PDB entry 6PPV | X-ray diffraction, 2.05 A resolution | chains A and D of the 8 polymer chains in the assembly

[Chain A]
Name: U6 snRNA-associated Sm-like protein LSm1
Source organism: Schizosaccharomyces pombe (strain 972 / ATCC 24843)
Reference sequence: P87173 (LSM1_SCHPO); numbering as in UniProt (aligned over 1-84)
Amino-acid sequence (86 residues; row label = number of the first residue in the row; numbers below 1 keep their minus sign (Gly-1 is residue -1)):
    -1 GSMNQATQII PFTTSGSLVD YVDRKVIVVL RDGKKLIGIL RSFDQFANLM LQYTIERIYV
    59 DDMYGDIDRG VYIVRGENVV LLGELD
Disordered / not traced: -1 to 14, 84
Sequence notes: expression tag (-1 to 0)

[Chain D]
Name: Probable U6 snRNA-associated Sm-like protein LSm4
Source organism: Schizosaccharomyces pombe (strain 972 / ATCC 24843)
Reference sequence: O14352 (LSM4_SCHPO); residue numbers follow UniProt; this construct covers 1-121
Amino-acid sequence (129 residues; numbered 1 to 129; the number before each row is that of its first residue):
     1 MLPLTLLNAT QGRPILVELK NGETFNGHLE NCDNYMNLTL REVIRTMPDG DKFFRLPECY
    61 IRGNNIKYLR IQDEVLSQVA KQQAQQRENR GSRFRGRGQR GRGNYGHTAP NRRGRGRGGH
   121 MWSHPQFEK
Disordered / not traced: 83-129
Sequence notes: expression tag (122-129)

[How chain A and chain D interact]
Contacting residue pairs - 40 pairs, chain A then chain D:
  Leu28(A) - Tyr68(D)  hydrophobic
  Arg29(A) - Lys20(D)
  Asp30(A) - Lys67(D)  salt bridge
  Lys32(A) - Glu18(D)  salt bridge
  Lys32(A) - Tyr68(D)
  Ser40(A) - Met1(D)  hydrogen bond (side chain-backbone)
  Ser40(A) - Leu2(D)
  Ser40(A) - Pro3(D)
  Phe41(A) - Leu2(D)
  Phe41(A) - Pro3(D)
  Asn46(A) - Pro3(D)
  Asn46(A) - Met36(D)
  Met48(A) - Leu6(D)  hydrophobic
  Met48(A) - Leu76(D)  hydrophobic
  Gln50(A) - Asp73(D)  hydrogen bond
  Gln50(A) - Leu76(D)
  Tyr51(A) - Asp73(D)
  Arg67(A) - Arg70(D)  hydrogen bond (backbone-side chain)
  Val69(A) - Leu69(D)
  Val69(A) - Arg70(D)
  Val69(A) - Ile71(D)  hydrogen bond (backbone-backbone)
  Val69(A) - Asp73(D)
  Tyr70(A) - Tyr68(D)  hydrophobic
  Tyr70(A) - Leu69(D)
  Tyr70(A) - Arg70(D)
  Ile71(A) - Pro3(D)
  Ile71(A) - Leu7(D)
  Ile71(A) - Tyr68(D)
  Ile71(A) - Leu69(D)  hydrogen bond (backbone-backbone)
  Arg73(A) - Tyr35(D)  hydrogen bond (side chain-backbone)
  Arg73(A) - Met36(D)
  Arg73(A) - Gly63(D)  hydrogen bond (side chain-backbone)
  Arg73(A) - Asn64(D)
  Arg73(A) - Ile66(D)
  Arg73(A) - Lys67(D)  hydrogen bond (backbone-backbone)
  Glu75(A) - Lys20(D)  salt bridge
  Glu75(A) - Asn64(D)
  Asn76(A) - Lys20(D)
  Asn76(A) - Ile66(D)  hydrogen bond (side chain-backbone)
  Asn76(A) - Lys67(D)  hydrogen bond (side chain-backbone)
Other interface residues (no listed pair), chain A (21 interface residues in all): Asp42, Leu47, Asp66, Val72
Other interface residues (no listed pair), chain D (21 interface residues in all): Leu4, Gln72

[In short]
Chain A and chain D each contribute 21 residues to their interface, with 10 hydrogen bonds and 3 salt bridges.
Among the polar pairs are Asp30(A)-Lys67(D), Lys32(A)-Glu18(D) and Glu75(A)-Lys20(D).
Chain A is U6 snRNA-associated Sm-like protein LSm1 and chain D is Probable U6 snRNA-associated Sm-like
protein LSm4, both from Schizosaccharomyces pombe (strain 972 / ATCC 24843); the structure, Structure of S.
pombe Lsm1-7 with RNA, polyuridine with 3' guanosine, was determined by X-ray diffraction, deposited together
with 6PPN, 6PPP and 6PPQ.
